Entry 7WTK (electron microscopy, 3.60 A resolution); this record covers chains C and G of the 9 polymer chains in the assembly.

== Chain C ==
Name: Spike glycoprotein
Organism: Severe acute respiratory syndrome coronavirus 2
UniProt: P0DTC2 (SPIKE_SARS2); aligned to UniProt positions 14-1159 over residues 14-1164 (the alignment contains insertions or deletions, so no single offset holds)
Amino-acid sequence (1149 residues; row label = number of the first residue in the row; note: 5 numbers in that range are skipped by the numbering (no residue carries them; nothing is unmodelled there)):
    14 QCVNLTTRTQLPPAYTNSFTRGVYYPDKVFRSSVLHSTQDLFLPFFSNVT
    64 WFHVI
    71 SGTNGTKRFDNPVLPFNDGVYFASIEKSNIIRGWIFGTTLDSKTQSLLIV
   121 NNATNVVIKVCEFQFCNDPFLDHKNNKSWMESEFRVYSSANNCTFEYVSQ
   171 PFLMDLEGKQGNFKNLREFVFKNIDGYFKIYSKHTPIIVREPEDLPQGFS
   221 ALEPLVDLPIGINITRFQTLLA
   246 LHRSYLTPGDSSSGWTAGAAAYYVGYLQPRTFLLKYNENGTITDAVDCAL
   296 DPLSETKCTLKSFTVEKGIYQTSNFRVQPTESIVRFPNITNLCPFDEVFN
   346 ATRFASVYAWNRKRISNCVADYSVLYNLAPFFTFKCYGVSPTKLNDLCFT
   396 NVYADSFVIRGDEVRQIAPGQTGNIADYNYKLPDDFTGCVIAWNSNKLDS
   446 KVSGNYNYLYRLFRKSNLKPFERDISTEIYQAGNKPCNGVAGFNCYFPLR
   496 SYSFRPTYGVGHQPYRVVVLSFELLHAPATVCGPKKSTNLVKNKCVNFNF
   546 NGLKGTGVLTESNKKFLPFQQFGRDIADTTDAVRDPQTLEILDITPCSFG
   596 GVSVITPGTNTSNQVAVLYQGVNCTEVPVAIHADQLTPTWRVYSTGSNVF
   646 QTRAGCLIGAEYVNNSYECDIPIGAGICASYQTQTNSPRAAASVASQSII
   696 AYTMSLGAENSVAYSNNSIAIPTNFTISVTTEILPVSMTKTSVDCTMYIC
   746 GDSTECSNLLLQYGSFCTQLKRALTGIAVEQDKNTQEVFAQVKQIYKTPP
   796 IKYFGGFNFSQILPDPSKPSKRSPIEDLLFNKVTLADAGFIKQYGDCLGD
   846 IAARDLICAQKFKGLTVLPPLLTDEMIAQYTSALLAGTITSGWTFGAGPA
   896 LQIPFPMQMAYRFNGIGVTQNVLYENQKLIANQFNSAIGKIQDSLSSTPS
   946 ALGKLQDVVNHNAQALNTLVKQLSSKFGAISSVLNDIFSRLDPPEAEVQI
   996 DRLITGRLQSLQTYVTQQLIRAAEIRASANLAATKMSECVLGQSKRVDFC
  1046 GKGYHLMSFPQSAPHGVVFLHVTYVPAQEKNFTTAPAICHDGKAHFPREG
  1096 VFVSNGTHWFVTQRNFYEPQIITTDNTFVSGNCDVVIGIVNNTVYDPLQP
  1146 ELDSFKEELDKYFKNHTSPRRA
Unresolved in the structure: 71-76, 246-255, 679-690, 831-850, 1165-1167
Sequence notes: variant V67 (Ala in P0DTC2), I95 (Thr in P0DTC2), D142 (Gly in P0DTC2), I208 (Leu212 in P0DTC2), D341 (Gly339 in P0DTC2), L373 (Ser371 in P0DTC2), P375 (Ser373 in P0DTC2), F377 (Ser375 in P0DTC2), N419 (Lys417 in P0DTC2), K442 (Asn440 in P0DTC2), S448 (Gly446 in P0DTC2), N479 (Ser477 in P0DTC2), K480 (Thr478 in P0DTC2), A486 (Glu484 in P0DTC2), R495 (Gln493 in P0DTC2), S498 (Gly496 in P0DTC2), R500 (Gln498 in P0DTC2), Y503 (Asn501 in P0DTC2), H507 (Tyr505 in P0DTC2), K549 (Thr547 in P0DTC2), G616 (Asp614 in P0DTC2), Y657 (His655 in P0DTC2), A685 (Arg683 in P0DTC2), A687 (Arg685 in P0DTC2), K766 (Asn764 in P0DTC2), Y798 (Asp796 in P0DTC2), P819 (Phe817 in P0DTC2), K858 (Asn856 in P0DTC2), P894 (Ala892 in P0DTC2), P901 (Ala899 in P0DTC2), P944 (Ala942 in P0DTC2), H956 (Gln954 in P0DTC2), K971 (Asn969 in P0DTC2), F983 (Leu981 in P0DTC2); insertion (211-213); engineered mutation P988 (Lys986 in P0DTC2), P989 (Val987 in P0DTC2); expression tag (1165-1167)
Disulfide bonds: C15-C136, C131-C163, C293-C303, C338-C363, C381-C434, C393-C527, C482-C490, C619-C651, C664-C673, C740-C762, C745-C751, C1034-C1045, C1084-C1128
Glycans and other covalent adducts: N-acetylglucosamine (NAG) linked to N61, N605, N618, N659, N711, N719, N803, N1100, N1136, N1160
Small-molecule neighbours:
  - N-acetylglucosamine (NAG; 2-acetamido-2-deoxy-beta-D-glucopyranose), molecule 1: N193, D195, G196, I230, G231, I232, N233, I234
  - N-acetylglucosamine (NAG), molecule 2: I230, G231, I232

== Chain G ==
Name: Heavy chain of XGv286
Organism: Homo sapiens
Amino-acid sequence (118 residues; row label = number of the first residue in the row):
     2 VQLVQSGAEVKKPGASVKVSCKASGYTFSSYYIHWVRQAPGQGPEWMAII
    52 NPGDGGASYAQKFQGRVTLTRDTSTSTLYMELSSLRSEDTAVYYCARAEG
   102 SSWLGWFDPWGQGTLVTV
Disulfide bonds: C22-C96

== Chain C / chain G interface ==
Residue-residue contacts - 11 pairs, chain C then chain G:
  Q411(C) - G66(G)
  Q411(C) - R67(G)
  G415(C) - Q62(G)
  Q416(C) - Q65(G)
  G418(C) - S85(G)
  G418(C) - R87(G)
  N419(C) - G15(G)
  N419(C) - S85(G)
  N419(C) - R87(G)  hydrogen bond
  D422(C) - R87(G)  salt bridge
  Y423(C) - R87(G)
Also at the interface, not in a pair above, chain C (8 interface residues in all): T417

== Overview ==
Chain C and chain G form an interface of 8 and 7 residues respectively; the contacts include 1 hydrogen bond
and 1 salt bridge. Polar contacts include D422(C)-R87(G) and N419(C)-R87(G). Chain C binds
N-acetylglucosamine.
Chain C is Spike glycoprotein (Severe acute respiratory syndrome coronavirus 2) and chain G is Heavy chain of
XGv286 (Homo sapiens); the structure, SARS-CoV-2 Omicron variant spike in complex with Fab XGv286, was
determined by electron microscopy together with 7WTF, 7WTG and 7WTJ from the same study.
